PDB entry 6GNE | X-ray diffraction, 2.55 A resolution | chain A

[Chain A]
Name: Probable starch synthase 4, chloroplastic/amyloplastic
Source organism: Arabidopsis thaliana
Notes: EC 2.4.1.21
Reference sequence: Q0WVX5 (SSY4_ARATH); residues 16-523 here correspond to UniProt positions 533-1040 (UniProt number = residue number + 517)
Amino-acid sequence (508 residues; each row starts with the number of its first residue):
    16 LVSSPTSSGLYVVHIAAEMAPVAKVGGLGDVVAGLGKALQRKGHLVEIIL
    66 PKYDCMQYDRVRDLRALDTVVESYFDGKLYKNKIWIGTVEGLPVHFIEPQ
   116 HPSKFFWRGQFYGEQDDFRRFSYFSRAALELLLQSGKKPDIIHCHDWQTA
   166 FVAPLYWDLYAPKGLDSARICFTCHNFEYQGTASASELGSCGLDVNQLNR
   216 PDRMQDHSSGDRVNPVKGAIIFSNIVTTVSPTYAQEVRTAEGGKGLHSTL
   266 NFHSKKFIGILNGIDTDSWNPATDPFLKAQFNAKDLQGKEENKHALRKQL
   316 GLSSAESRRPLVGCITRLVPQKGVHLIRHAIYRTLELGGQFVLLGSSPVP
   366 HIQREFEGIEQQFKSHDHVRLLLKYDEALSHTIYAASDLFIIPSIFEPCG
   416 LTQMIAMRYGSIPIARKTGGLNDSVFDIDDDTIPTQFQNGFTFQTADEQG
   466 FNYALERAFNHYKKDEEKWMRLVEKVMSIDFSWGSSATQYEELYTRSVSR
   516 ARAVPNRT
Disordered / not traced: 16-22, 516-523
Ligand contacts: ADP (adenosine-5'-diphosphate): Lys39, Gly41, Gly42, Asp45, Trp284, Ile330, Thr331, Arg332, Gln336, Lys337, Leu359, Gly360, Ser361, Lys389, Tyr390, Asp391, Glu392, Ser395, Tyr399, Glu412, Gly415, Leu416, Thr417, Ile420
UniProt features mapped onto this chain:
  - binding site (ADP): Lys39, Gly42, Asp45, Arg332, Lys337, Lys389, Asp391, Tyr399, Leu416, Thr417
  - binding site ((1,4-alpha-D-glucosyl)n): Trp162, Gln163
What the authors report for this chain:
  - binding site for ADP: Lys39, Gly42, Asp45, Ile330, Thr331, Arg332, Lys337, Ser361, Lys389, Tyr390, Asp391, Ser395, Leu416
  - binding site for the ligand AC1: Arg332, Gln336
  - binding site for alpha-D-glucopyranose: Asp132, Trp172, Phe237
  - catalytic residues: His190 (proposed by the authors, not directly observed)

[Summary]
Bound to chain A: ADP. Curated annotation (UniProt) lists 10 ADP-binding residues and
(1,4-alpha-D-glucosyl)n-binding residues Trp162 and Gln163. From the paper: the catalytic residue His190; a
binding site for ADP at Lys39, Gly42 and Asp45 among others.
Chain A is Probable starch synthase 4, chloroplastic/amyloplastic (Arabidopsis thaliana); the structure,
Catalytic domain of Starch Synthase IV from Arabidopsis thaliana bound to ADP and acarbose, was determined by
X-ray diffraction together with 6GNF and 6GNG from the same study.
